5F94 - chain A; structure by X-ray diffraction, 2.51 A resolution.

[Chain A]
Protein: Glycogen synthase kinase-3 beta
From: Homo sapiens
Notes: EC 2.7.11.26, 2.7.11.1
Reference sequence: P49841 (GSK3B_HUMAN); numbering as in UniProt (aligned over 36-385)
Amino-acid sequence (350 residues; row label = number of the first residue in the row):
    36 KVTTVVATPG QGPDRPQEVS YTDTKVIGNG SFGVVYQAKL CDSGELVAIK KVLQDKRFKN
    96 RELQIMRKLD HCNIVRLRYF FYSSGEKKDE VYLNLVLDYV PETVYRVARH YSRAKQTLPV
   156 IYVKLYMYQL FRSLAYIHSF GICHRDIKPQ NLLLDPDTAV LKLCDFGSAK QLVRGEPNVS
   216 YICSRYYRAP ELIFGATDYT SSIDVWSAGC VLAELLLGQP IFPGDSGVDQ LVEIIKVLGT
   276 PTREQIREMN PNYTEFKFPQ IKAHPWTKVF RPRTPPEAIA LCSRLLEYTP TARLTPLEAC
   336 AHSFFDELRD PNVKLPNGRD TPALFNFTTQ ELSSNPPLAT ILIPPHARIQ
Unresolved in the structure: 382-385
UniProt features mapped onto this chain:
  - active site: Asp181 (Proton acceptor)
  - binding site (ATP): Ile62 to Val70, Lys85
  - modified residue: Tyr216 (Phosphotyrosine)
  - mutagenesis: Lys85 to Lys86 (Abolished serine/threonine-protein kinase activity), Arg96 (R96A: Prevents the phosphorylation of phosphate-primed glycogen synthase), Leu128 (L128A: Abolishes activity toward AXIN1)
Residues lining bound ligands: 3UO (2-[(cyclopropylcarbonyl)amino]-N-(4-methoxypyridin-3-yl)pyridine-4-carboxamide): Ile62, Phe67, Val70, Ala83, Lys85, Val110, Leu132, Asp133, Tyr134, Val135, Pro136, Glu137, Thr138, Arg141, Leu188, Cys199, Asp200

[Overview]
Ligands of chain A: compound 3UO. From UniProt: active-site residue Asp181, 10 ATP-binding residues and 4
mutagenesis sites.
Chain A is Glycogen synthase kinase-3 beta (Homo sapiens); the structure, Crystal structure of GSK3b in
complex with Compound 15: 2-[(cyclopropylcarbonyl)amino]-N-(4-methoxypyridin-3-yl)pyridine-4-carboxamide, was
determined by X-ray diffraction (same publication as 5F95).
